PDB entry 2M2W | solution NMR | chains A and B

Chain A:
Protein: Repair DNA polymerase X
Organism: African swine fever virus
Notes: EC 2.7.7.7
UniProtKB: P42494 (DPOLX_ASFB7); residues 1-174 here = UniProt positions 1-174
Amino-acid sequence (174 residues; numbered 1 to 174; the number before each row is that of its first residue):
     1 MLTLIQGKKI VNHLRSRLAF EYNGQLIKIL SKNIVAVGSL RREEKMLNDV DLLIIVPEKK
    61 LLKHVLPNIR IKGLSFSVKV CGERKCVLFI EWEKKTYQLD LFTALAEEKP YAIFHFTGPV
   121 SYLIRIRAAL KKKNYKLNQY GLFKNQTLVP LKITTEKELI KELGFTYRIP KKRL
Bound ions: Mg2+: Asp49, Asp100 (together with 2'-deoxyguanosine-5'-triphosphate)
Small-molecule neighbours: 2'-deoxyguanosine-5'-triphosphate: Val37, Gly38, Ser39, Arg42, Asn48, Asp49, Asp51, Lys85, Asp100, Phe102, His115, Phe116, Val120
Curated features (UniProtKB/Swiss-Prot):
  - region: Arg42 to Asp51 (Involved in ssDNA binding)
  - binding site (Mg(2+)): Asp49, Asp51, Asp100
  - site: His115 (Stabilizes dGTP in a syn conformation to overcome the Watson-Crick base pairing constraint)

Chain B:
Molecule: 23-nt DNA strand
Sequence (23 nucleotides; numbered 1 to 23; the number before each row is that of its first residue):
     1 GGCGAAGCCG GGTGCGAAGC ACC
Modified / non-standard residues: DOC (2',3'-dideoxycytidine-5'-monophosphate) at position 23

Chain A / chain B interface:
Residue-residue contacts (29):
  Val80(A) with DG14(B), sugar contact
  Cys81(A) with DOC_23(B), sugar contact
  Gly82(A) with DG12(B), base contact; DT13(B), sugar contact
  Glu83(A) with DG11(B), base contact; DG12(B), sugar contact; DT13(B), sugar contact
  Arg84(A) with DT13(B), phosphate contact; DG14(B), phosphate contact
  Lys85(A) with DOC_23(B), sugar contact
  His115(A) with DG10(B), base contact
  Val120(A) with DG10(B), base contact
  Ile124(A) with DC9(B), phosphate contact; DG10(B), sugar contact
  Arg125(A) with DG2(B), phosphate contact; DC3(B), phosphate contact; DG4(B), phosphate contact
  Arg127(A) with DG10(B), base contact; DG11(B), phosphate contact
  Lys131(A) with DC8(B), phosphate contact; DC9(B), phosphate contact
  Lys132(A) with DA5(B), phosphate contact; DA6(B), phosphate contact; DG7(B), phosphate contact; DC8(B), phosphate contact
  Lys133(A) with DG4(B), phosphate contact; DA5(B), phosphate contact
  Lys136(A) with DG11(B), phosphate contact
  Asn138(A) with DG11(B), phosphate contact
Other interface residues (no listed pair), chain A (19 interface residues in all): Asp100, Ala128, Asn134

Summary:
The interface between chain A and chain B involves 19 residues on one side and 14 on the other. Bound to chain
A: 2'-deoxyguanosine-5'-triphosphate. The Mg2+ site is built by Asp49(A) and Asp100(A). UniProt lists 3
Mg2+-binding residues on chain A.
Here chain A is Repair DNA polymerase X (African swine fever virus) and chain B is a 23-nt DNA strand. Entry
2M2W (Ternary complex of ASFV Pol X with DNA and MgdGTP) was determined by solution NMR.
